7LGX - chains A and B; structure by X-ray diffraction, 1.80 A resolution.

# Chain A
Name: Tryptophan synthase alpha chain
Source organism: Salmonella typhimurium (strain LT2 / SGSC1412 / ATCC 700720)
Notes: EC 4.2.1.20
UniProtKB: P00929 (TRPA_SALTY); residues 1-268 here = UniProt positions 1-268
Chain sequence (268 residues; each row starts with the number of its first residue):
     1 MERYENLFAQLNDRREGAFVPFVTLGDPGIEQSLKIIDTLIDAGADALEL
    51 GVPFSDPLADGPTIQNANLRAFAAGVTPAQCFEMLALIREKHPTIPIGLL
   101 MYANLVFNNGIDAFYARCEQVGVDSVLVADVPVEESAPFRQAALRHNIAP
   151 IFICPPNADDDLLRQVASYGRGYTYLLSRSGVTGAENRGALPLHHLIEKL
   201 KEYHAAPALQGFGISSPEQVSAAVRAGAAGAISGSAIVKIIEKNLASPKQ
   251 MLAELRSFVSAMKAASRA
Disordered / not traced: 185-192, 246-247
Curated features (UniProtKB/Swiss-Prot):
  - active site (Proton acceptor): Glu49, Asp60
Ligand contacts: F9F (2-({[4-(trifluoromethoxy)phenyl]sulfonyl}amino)ethyl dihydrogen phosphate): Phe22, Glu49, Ala59, Asp60, Ile64, Leu100, Leu127, Ala129, Ile153, Tyr175, Arg179, Thr183, Gly184, Phe212, Gly213, Ile214, Ile232, Ser233, Gly234, Ser235, Ala236

# Chain B
Name: Tryptophan synthase beta chain
Source organism: Salmonella typhimurium (strain LT2 / SGSC1412 / ATCC 700720)
Notes: EC 4.2.1.20
UniProtKB: P0A2K1 (TRPB_SALTY); residue numbers follow UniProt; this construct covers 1-397
Chain sequence (397 residues; each row starts with the number of its first residue):
     1 MTTLLNPYFGEFGGMYVPQILMPALNQLEEAFVSAQKDPEFQAQFADLLK
    51 NYAGRPTALTKCQNITAGTRTTLYLKREDLLHGGAHKTNQVLGQALLAKR
   101 MGKSEIIAETGAGQHGVASALASALLGLKCRIYMGAKDVERQSPNVFRMR
   151 LMGAEVIPVHSGSATLTDACNEALRDWSGSYETAHYMLGTAAGPHPYPTI
   201 VREFQRMIGEETKAQILDKEGRLPDAVIACVGGGSNAIGMFADFINDTSV
   251 GLIGVEPGGHGIETGEHGAPLKHGRVGIYFGMKAPMMQTADGQIEESYSI
   301 SAGLDFPSVGPQHAYLNSIGRADYVSITDDEALEAFKTLCRHEGIIPALE
   351 SSHALAHALKMMREQPEKEQLLVVNLSGRGDKDIFTVHDILKARGEI
Disordered / not traced: 1, 397
Construct notes: engineered mutation Thr167 (Lys in P0A2K1)
Curated features (UniProtKB/Swiss-Prot):
  - modified residue: Lys87 (N6-(pyridoxal phosphate)lysine)
Metal / ion sites: Cs+ site 1: Thr66, Thr69, Thr71; Cs+ site 2: Val231, Gly232, Glu256, Gly268, Leu304, Phe306, Ser308
Ligand contacts:
  - 0JO (2-{[(E)-{3-hydroxy-2-methyl-5-[(phosphonooxy)methyl]pyridin-4-yl}methylidene]amino}prop-2-enoic acid): Ala85, His86, Lys87, Thr110, Gly111, Ala112, Gly113, Gln114, His115, Leu166, Gly189, Thr190, Cys230, Val231, Gly232, Gly233, Gly234, Ser235, Asn236, Gly303, Leu304, Ala348, Glu350, Ser377, Gly378
  - benzimidazole (BZI), molecule 1: Thr3, Leu4, Leu5, Asn6, Pro7
  - benzimidazole (BZI), molecule 2: Lys87, Glu109, His115, Leu166, Cys170, Gly189, Thr190, Gly232, Gly233, Gly303, Phe306

# Interface between chain A and chain B
Residue-residue contacts (57; chain A residue first):
  Pro53(A) with Gln293(B), hydrogen bond (backbone-side chain)
  Phe54(A) with Gly292(B); Gln293(B)
  Ser55(A) with Gln293(B), hydrogen bond (backbone-side chain); Ile294(B), hydrogen bond (side chain-backbone)
  Asp56(A) with Asn171(B); Tyr279(B); Ile294(B)
  Pro57(A) with Arg175(B), hydrogen bond (backbone-side chain)
  Leu58(A) with Pro18(B); Leu174(B), hydrophobic; Arg175(B)
  Asp60(A) with Arg175(B), hydrogen bond (backbone-side chain)
  Gln65(A) with Ser161(B), hydrogen bond; Arg175(B)
  Phe72(A) with Gln293(B)
  Pro78(A) with Asp291(B); Gln293(B)
  Ala103(A) with Ile278(B), hydrophobic
  Asn104(A) with Gly277(B); Ile278(B), hydrogen bond (side chain-backbone); Gln288(B), hydrogen bond; Gly292(B), hydrogen bond (side chain-backbone); Ile294(B)
  Leu105(A) with Asp291(B); Gly292(B)
  Phe107(A) with Val276(B); Ile278(B), hydrophobic; Lys283(B)
  Asn108(A) with Arg275(B), hydrogen bond; Gln288(B); Ala290(B), hydrogen bond (side chain-backbone); Asp291(B); Gly292(B)
  Ala129(A) with Pro18(B)
  Asp130(A) with Tyr16(B); Val17(B), hydrogen bond (backbone-backbone)
  Pro132(A) with Met15(B); Val17(B); Gln19(B); Met22(B), hydrophobic
  Val133(A) with Gln19(B), hydrogen bond (backbone-side chain)
  Glu134(A) with Gln19(B), hydrogen bond; Met22(B)
  Glu135(A) with Tyr8(B), hydrogen bond; Gly14(B); Met15(B), hydrogen bond (side chain-backbone); Tyr16(B)
  Ile153(A) with Gln19(B)
  Pro155(A) with Gln19(B); Ile20(B), hydrophobic
  Leu162(A) with Gln19(B)
  Ser180(A) with Ser178(B); Gly179(B), hydrogen bond (side chain-backbone)
  Gly181(A) with Ser178(B), hydrogen bond (backbone-backbone); Gly179(B)
  Val182(A) with Arg175(B)
Other interface residues (no listed pair), chain A (33 interface residues in all): Ala59, Thr77, Val131, Phe139, Pro156, Leu177
Other interface residues (no listed pair), chain B (32 interface residues in all): Thr2, Glu11, Thr167, Ser180, Thr289

# Overview
Chain A and chain B form an interface of 33 and 32 residues respectively, with 18 hydrogen bonds. Polar
contacts include Pro53(A)-Gln293(B), Ser55(A)-Gln293(B) and Ser55(A)-Ile294(B). Chain A binds compound F9F.
Bound to chain B: benzimidazole and compound 0JO.
Here chain A is Tryptophan synthase alpha chain and chain B is Tryptophan synthase beta chain, both from
Salmonella typhimurium (strain LT2 / SGSC1412 / ATCC 700720). Entry 7LGX (The aminoacrylate form of mutant
beta-K167T Salmonella typhimurium Tryptophan Synthase in complex with with inhibitor
N-(4'-trifluoromethoxybenzenesulfonyl)-2-amino-1-ethylphosphate ...) was determined by X-ray diffraction.
